Entry 8P7B (electron microscopy, 2.42 A resolution); this record covers chains D and R of the 5 polymer chains in the assembly.

Chain D:
Molecule: Serine--tRNA ligase, cytoplasmic
Organism: Homo sapiens
Notes: EC 6.1.1.11
UniProtKB: P49591 (SYSC_HUMAN); numbering as in UniProt (aligned over 1-514)
Sequence (514 residues; each row starts with the number of its first residue):
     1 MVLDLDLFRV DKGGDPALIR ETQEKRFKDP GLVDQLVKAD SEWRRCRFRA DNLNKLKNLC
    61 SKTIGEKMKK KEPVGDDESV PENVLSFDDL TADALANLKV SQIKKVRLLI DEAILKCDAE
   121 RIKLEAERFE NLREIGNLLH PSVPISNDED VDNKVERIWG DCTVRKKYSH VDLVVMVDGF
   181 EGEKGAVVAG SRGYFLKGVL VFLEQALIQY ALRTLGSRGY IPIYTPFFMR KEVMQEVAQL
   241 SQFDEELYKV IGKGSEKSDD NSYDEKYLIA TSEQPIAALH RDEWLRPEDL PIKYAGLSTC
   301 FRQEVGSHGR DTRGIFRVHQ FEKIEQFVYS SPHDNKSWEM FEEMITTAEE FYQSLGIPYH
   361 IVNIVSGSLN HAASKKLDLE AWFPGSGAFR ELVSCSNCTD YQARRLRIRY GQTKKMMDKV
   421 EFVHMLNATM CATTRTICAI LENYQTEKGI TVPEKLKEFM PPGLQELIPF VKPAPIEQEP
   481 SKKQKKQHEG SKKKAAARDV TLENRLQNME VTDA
Not modelled in the structure: 1, 70-87, 256-263, 476-514

Chain R:
Molecule: Serine tRNA
Organism: Trichoplusia ni
Sequence (85 nucleotides; numbered 1 to 76 plus 10 insertion-coded residues; 1 number in that range is skipped by the numbering (no residue carries it; nothing is unmodelled there); the number before each row is that of its first residue; a row labelled like 47A-47I holds insertion residues (47A, then the next letters in order)):
     1 GCAGUGGUGG CXGAGU
    18 GGU
   20A U
    21 AAGGCGUCGG AXUUGAXAUC CGAUUCG
47A-47I CUCUGCGAG
    48 XGUGGGUUCG AAUCCCACCC ACUGCGCCA
Not modelled in the structure: 75-76
Covalently attached groups: covalent link U16-OMG_18
Modified residues: 4AC (N(4)-acetylcytidine-5'-monophosphate) at position 12, OMG (o2'-methylguanosine-5'-monophosphate) at position 18, H2U (5,6-dihydrouridine-5'-monophosphate) at position 20, M2G (N2-dimethylguanosine-5'-monophosphate) at position 26, JMH (3-Methylcytidine- 5'-monophosphate) at position 32, 6IA (N6-isopentenyl-adenosine-5'-monophosphate) at position 37, PSU (pseudouridine-5'-monophosphate) at position 39, OMU (o2'-methyluridine 5'-monophosphate) at position 44, 5MC (5-methylcytidine-5'-monophosphate) at position 48, 5MU (5-methyluridine 5'-monophosphate) at position 54, PSU (pseudouridine-5'-monophosphate) at position 55, 1MA (6-hydro-1-methyladenosine-5'-monophosphate) at position 58
Bound ions: Mg2+ site 1: G9, 4AC_12; Mg2+ site 2 near 5MC_48 (its only coordinating residue here)

Interface between chain D and chain R:
Pairs across the interface - 16 pairs, chain D then chain R:
  Ala186(D) with C67(R), phosphate contact; A68(R), phosphate contact
  Gly190(D) with C67(R), phosphate contact
  Ser191(D) with C67(R), hydrogen bond to the phosphate; A68(R), hydrogen bond to the phosphate
  Arg192(D) with A68(R), hydrogen bond to the phosphate
  Gly306(D) with G1(R), base contact; G73(R), base contact
  Ser307(D) with C72(R), hydrogen bond to the base
  His308(D) with C72(R), base contact; G73(R), hydrogen bond to the base; C74(R), hydrogen bond to the base
  Arg310(D) with U70(R), phosphate contact
  Arg313(D) with C69(R), salt bridge to the phosphate; U70(R), salt bridge to the phosphate
  Arg317(D) with C74(R), hydrogen bond to the base
Other interface residues (no listed pair), chain D (11 interface residues in all): Gly309

In short:
11 residues of chain D and 8 residues of chain R are in contact, with 7 hydrogen bonds and 2 salt bridges.
Polar contacts include Ser307(D)-C72(R), His308(D)-G73(R) and His308(D)-C74(R). G9(R) and 4AC_12(R) coordinate
Mg2+ site 1.
Chain D is Serine--tRNA ligase, cytoplasmic (Homo sapiens) and chain R is Serine tRNA (Trichoplusia ni); the
structure, CryoEM structure of METTL6 tRNA SerRS complex in a 1:2:2 stoichiometry, was determined by electron
microscopy, deposited together with 8P7C, 8P7D, 8OWX and 8OWY.
